PDB entry 5T7L | X-ray diffraction, 2.83 A resolution | chains A and B

[Chain A]
Molecule: Copper transport protein ATOX1
From: Homo sapiens
UniProtKB: O00244 (ATOX1_HUMAN); residues 2-68 here = UniProt positions 2-68
Chain sequence (68 residues; each row starts with the number of its first residue):
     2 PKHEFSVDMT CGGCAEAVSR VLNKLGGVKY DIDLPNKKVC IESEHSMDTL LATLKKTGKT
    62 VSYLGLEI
Differences from the reference sequence: expression tag (69)
Curated features (UniProtKB/Swiss-Prot):
  - binding site (Cu cation): C12, C15
  - modified residue: S47 (Phosphoserine), K60 (N6-acetyllysine)
  - mutagenesis: C15 (C15A: Impairs Cu(+)-bridged heterodimer formation with ATP7A), R21 (R21E: Has no overall effect on Cu(+)-bridged heterodimer formation with ATP7A), V22 (V22A: Has no overall effect on Cu(+)-bridged heterodimer formation with ATP7A), T58 (T58A: Has no overall effect on Cu(+)-bridged heterodimer formation with ATP7A)
Ion coordination: platinum (II) ion site 1: K3, C41; platinum (II) ion site 2: C12 (shared with C15(B) of chain B); Cu ion site 1: C12, C15 (shared with C18(B) of chain B); Cu ion site 2: C12 (shared with C15(B) of chain B)
Reported in the primary citation:
  - platinum (II) ion coordination: C12
  - Cu ion coordination: C15
  - conformationally variable residues (side-chain flip): K3, C12, E43
  - contacts within the chain: D9-K60 (salt bridge)

[Chain B]
Molecule: Copper-transporting ATPase 1
From: Homo sapiens
Notes: EC 3.6.3.54
UniProtKB: Q04656 (ATP7A_HUMAN); residues 3-73 here correspond to UniProt positions 7-77 (UniProt number = residue number + 4)
Chain sequence (75 residues; numbered 3 to 77; the number before each row is that of its first residue):
     3 VNSVTISVEG MTCNSCVWTI EQQIGKVNGV HHIKVSLEEK NATIIYDPKL QTPKTLQEAI
    63 DDMGFDAVIH NIEGR
Differences from the reference sequence: expression tag (74-77)
Curated features (UniProtKB/Swiss-Prot):
  - binding site (Cu(+)): T14, C15, C18
Ion coordination: platinum (II) ion: C15 (shared with C12(A) of chain A); Cu ion site 1: C15 (shared with C12(A) of chain A); Cu ion site 2: C18 (shared with C12(A), C15(A) of chain A)
Reported in the primary citation:
  - platinum (II) ion coordination: C15
  - Cu ion coordination: C18
  - contacts within the chain: E11-K42 (salt bridge)
  - conformationally variable residues (side-chain flip): T14

[Chain A / chain B interface]
Contacting residue pairs (22):
  T11(A) - S17(B)
  C12(A) - T14(B)  hydrogen bond
  C12(A) - C15(B)  hydrogen bond
  C12(A) - C18(B)  hydrophobic
  G14(A) - T14(B)  hydrogen bond (backbone-side chain)
  G14(A) - C18(B)
  C15(A) - S17(B)
  C15(A) - C18(B)
  A18(A) - M65(B)
  A18(A) - G66(B)
  R21(A) - G66(B)
  R21(A) - D68(B)  salt bridge
  V22(A) - D64(B)
  V22(A) - M65(B)
  V22(A) - G66(B)
  K25(A) - D63(B)  salt bridge
  K57(A) - D64(B)
  K57(A) - M65(B)
  T58(A) - T21(B)
  T58(A) - M65(B)
  G59(A) - Q25(B)
  K60(A) - T21(B)
Interface residues without a listed pair, chain A (14 interface residues in all): G13, E17
Interface residues without a listed pair, chain B (13 interface residues in all): G12, F67
From the paper, about this interface:
  - residue pairs: C12(A)-T14(B) (hydrogen bond), G14(A)-T14(B) (hydrogen bond), R21(A)-D68(B) (salt bridge), K25(A)-D63(B) (salt bridge)

[Summary]
14 residues of chain A and 13 residues of chain B are in contact; the contacts include 3 hydrogen bonds and 2
salt bridges. Polar pairs include R21(A)-D68(B), K25(A)-D63(B) and C12(A)-T14(B). The paper describes hydrogen
bonds between C12(A) and T14(B) and G14(A) and T14(B); salt bridges between R21(A) and D68(B) and K25(A) and
D63(B). The paper reports platinum (II) ion coordination by C12(A) and C15(B); Cu ion coordination by C15(A)
and C18(B).
Chain A is Copper transport protein ATOX1 and chain B is Copper-transporting ATPase 1, both from Homo sapiens;
the structure, Pt(II)-mediated copper-dependent interactions between ATOX1 and MNK1, was determined by X-ray
diffraction.
